Entry 7MKX (X-ray diffraction, 3.08 A resolution); this record covers chains A and B.

# Chain A
Name: Cyclin-dependent kinase 2
Source organism: Homo sapiens
Notes: EC 2.7.11.22
UniProtKB: P24941 (CDK2_HUMAN); residue numbers follow UniProt; this construct covers 1-298
Chain sequence (303 residues; each row starts with the number of its first residue; numbers below 1 keep their minus sign (Gly-4 is residue -4)):
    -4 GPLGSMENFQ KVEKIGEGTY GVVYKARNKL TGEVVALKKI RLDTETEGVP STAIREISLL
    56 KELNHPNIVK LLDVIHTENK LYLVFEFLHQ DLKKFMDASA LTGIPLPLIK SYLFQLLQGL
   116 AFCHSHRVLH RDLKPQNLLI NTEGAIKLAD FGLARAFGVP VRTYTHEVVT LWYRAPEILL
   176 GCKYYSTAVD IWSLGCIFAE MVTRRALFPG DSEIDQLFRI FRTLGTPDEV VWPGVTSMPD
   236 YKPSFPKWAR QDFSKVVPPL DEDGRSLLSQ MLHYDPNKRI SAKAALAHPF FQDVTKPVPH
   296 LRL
Unresolved in the structure: -4 to -1, 297-298
Modified / non-standard residues: Thr160 (phosphothreonine; TPO)
Construct notes: expression tag (-4 to 0)
Small-molecule neighbours: ZGY (2-[(5-bromo-2-{4-[(cyanomethyl)sulfamoyl]anilino}pyrimidin-4-yl)amino]-6-fluorobenzamide): Ile10, Gly11, Glu12, Gly13, Val18, Ala31, Lys33, Val64, Phe80, Glu81, Phe82, Leu83, His84, Gln85, Asp86, Lys89, Gln131, Asn132, Leu134, Ala144, Asp145
UniProt features mapped onto this chain:
  - active site: Asp127 (Proton acceptor)
  - binding site (ATP): Ile10 to Val18, Lys33, Glu81 to Leu83, Asp86, Lys129 to Asn132, Asp145
  - binding site (Mg(2+)): Asn132, Asp145
  - site (CDK7 binding): Lys9, Lys88, Lys89, Leu166
  - modified residue: Met1 (N-acetylmethionine), Lys6 (N6-acetyllysine), Thr14 (Phosphothreonine), Tyr15 (Phosphotyrosine), Tyr19 (Phosphotyrosine), Thr160 (Phosphothreonine)
  - natural variant: Pro45 (P45L: In a glioblastoma multiforme sample)
  - mutagenesis: Lys9 (K9F: Reduced phosphorylation by CAK), Thr14 (T14A: 2-fold increase in activity), Tyr15 (Y15F: 2-fold increase in activity), Lys88 to Lys89 (Reduced phosphorylation by CAK), Thr160 (T160A: Abolishes activity), Leu166 (L166R: Reduced phosphorylation by CAK and reduced kinase activity)

# Chain B
Name: Cyclin-A2
Source organism: Homo sapiens
UniProtKB: P20248 (CCNA2_HUMAN); residue numbers follow UniProt; this construct covers 171-432
Chain sequence (268 residues; numbered 165 to 432; the number before each row is that of its first residue):
   165 GPLGSMSVNE VPDYHEDIHT YLREMEVKCK PKVGYMKKQP DITNSMRAIL VDWLVEVGEE
   225 YKLQNETLHL AVNYIDRFLS SMSVLRGKLQ LVGTAAMLLA SKFEEIYPPE VAEFVYITDD
   285 TYTKKQVLRM EHLVLKVLTF DLAAPTVNQF LTQYFLHQQP ANCKVESLAM FLGELSLIDA
   345 DPYLKYLPSV IAGAAFHLAL YTVTGQSWPE SLIRKTGYTL ESLKPCLMDL HQTYLKAPQH
   405 AQQSIREKYK NSKYHGVSLL NPPETLNL
Unresolved in the structure: 165-171
Construct notes: expression tag (165-170)

# How chain A and chain B interact
Pairs across the interface (68; chain A residue first):
  Thr39(A) with Lys289(B)
  Glu40(A) with Lys288(B)
  Thr41(A) with Val275(B); Lys288(B), hydrogen bond (backbone-side chain); Leu292(B)
  Glu42(A) with Lys266(B), hydrogen bond (backbone-side chain); Glu274(B); Val275(B), hydrogen bond (side chain-backbone); Leu292(B)
  Gly43(A) with Lys266(B); Glu295(B)
  Val44(A) with Lys266(B), hydrogen bond (backbone-side chain); Glu295(B), hydrogen bond (backbone-side chain); Leu299(B), hydrophobic
  Ser46(A) with Lys266(B)
  Ile49(A) with Leu263(B), hydrophobic; Lys266(B); Leu306(B), hydrophobic
  Arg50(A) with Phe267(B), hydrogen bond (side chain-backbone); Glu269(B)
  Ile52(A) with Phe304(B), hydrophobic
  Ser53(A) with Phe267(B); Phe304(B)
  Lys56(A) with Thr303(B), hydrogen bond (side chain-backbone); Asp305(B), salt bridge
  Glu57(A) with Tyr185(B), hydrogen bond; Ala307(B)
  His71(A) with His296(B), hydrogen bond; Lys300(B), hydrogen bond (backbone-side chain); Phe304(B)
  Thr72(A) with His296(B)
  Glu73(A) with His296(B)
  Ala116(A) with Tyr178(B)
  His119(A) with Tyr178(B); Ile182(B)
  Ser120(A) with Tyr178(B); Asp181(B), hydrogen bond; Ile182(B)
  His121(A) with Tyr185(B)
  Arg122(A) with Ile182(B); Tyr185(B); Leu186(B); Ala307(B), hydrogen bond (side chain-backbone)
  Arg150(A) with Glu268(B), salt bridge
  Phe152(A) with Ile182(B), hydrophobic
  Val154(A) with Thr316(B); Gln317(B); Leu320(B), hydrophobic
  Pro155(A) with Asn173(B); Thr316(B); Leu320(B), hydrophobic
  Val156(A) with Asn173(B), hydrogen bond (backbone-backbone)
  Arg157(A) with Gln228(B), hydrogen bond; Glu268(B), salt bridge
  Thr158(A) with Ile270(B)
  Tyr159(A) with Ile270(B)
  Thr160(A) with Glu269(B); Ile270(B)
  Ser181(A) with Val172(B); Val175(B)
  Pro271(A) with Val172(B)
  Asn272(A) with Val172(B), hydrogen bond (side chain-backbone)
  Ser276(A) with Asp177(B), hydrogen bond; Tyr178(B)
  Ala277(A) with Tyr178(B), hydrogen bond (backbone-side chain)
  Lys278(A) with Asp177(B), hydrogen bond (side chain-backbone); Tyr178(B), hydrogen bond (backbone-side chain); Asp181(B), salt bridge
Also at the interface, not in a pair above, chain A (44 interface residues in all): Leu37, Leu54, Val69, Ala151, Glu162, Tyr179, Thr182, Ala279
Also at the interface, not in a pair above, chain B (38 interface residues in all): Glu174, His179, Met189, Glu230, Tyr271

# Summary
44 residues of chain A face 38 of chain B across their interface, with 19 hydrogen bonds and 4 salt bridges.
Among the polar pairs are Lys56(A)-Asp305(B), Arg150(A)-Glu268(B) and Arg157(A)-Glu268(B). Bound to chain A:
compound ZGY.
Chain A is Cyclin-dependent kinase 2 and chain B is Cyclin-A2, both from Homo sapiens; the structure, Crystal
Structure Analysis of human CDK2 and CCNA2 complex, was determined by X-ray diffraction.
